PDB entry 5GAM | electron microscopy, 3.70 A resolution | chains U and C of the 12 polymer chains in the assembly

Chain U:
Molecule: U5 snRNA
Organism: Saccharomyces cerevisiae
Sequence (178 nucleotides; each row starts with the number of its first residue):
     1 AAGCAGCUUU ACAGAUCAAU GGCGGAGGGA GGUCAACAUC AAGAACUGUG GGCCUUUUAU
    61 UGCCUAUAGA ACUUAUAACG AACAUGGUUC UUGCCUUUUA CCAGAACCAU CCGGGUGUUG
   121 UCUCCAUAGA AACAGGUAAA GCUGUCCGUU ACUGUGGGCU UGCCAUAUUU UUUGGAAC
Unresolved in the structure: 1-3, 54-61, 145-165, 174-178

Chain C:
Name: Pre-mRNA-splicing factor SNU114
Organism: Saccharomyces cerevisiae
UniProt: P36048 (SN114_YEAST); residues 1-1008 here = UniProt positions 1-1008
Amino-acid sequence (1008 residues; each row starts with the number of its first residue):
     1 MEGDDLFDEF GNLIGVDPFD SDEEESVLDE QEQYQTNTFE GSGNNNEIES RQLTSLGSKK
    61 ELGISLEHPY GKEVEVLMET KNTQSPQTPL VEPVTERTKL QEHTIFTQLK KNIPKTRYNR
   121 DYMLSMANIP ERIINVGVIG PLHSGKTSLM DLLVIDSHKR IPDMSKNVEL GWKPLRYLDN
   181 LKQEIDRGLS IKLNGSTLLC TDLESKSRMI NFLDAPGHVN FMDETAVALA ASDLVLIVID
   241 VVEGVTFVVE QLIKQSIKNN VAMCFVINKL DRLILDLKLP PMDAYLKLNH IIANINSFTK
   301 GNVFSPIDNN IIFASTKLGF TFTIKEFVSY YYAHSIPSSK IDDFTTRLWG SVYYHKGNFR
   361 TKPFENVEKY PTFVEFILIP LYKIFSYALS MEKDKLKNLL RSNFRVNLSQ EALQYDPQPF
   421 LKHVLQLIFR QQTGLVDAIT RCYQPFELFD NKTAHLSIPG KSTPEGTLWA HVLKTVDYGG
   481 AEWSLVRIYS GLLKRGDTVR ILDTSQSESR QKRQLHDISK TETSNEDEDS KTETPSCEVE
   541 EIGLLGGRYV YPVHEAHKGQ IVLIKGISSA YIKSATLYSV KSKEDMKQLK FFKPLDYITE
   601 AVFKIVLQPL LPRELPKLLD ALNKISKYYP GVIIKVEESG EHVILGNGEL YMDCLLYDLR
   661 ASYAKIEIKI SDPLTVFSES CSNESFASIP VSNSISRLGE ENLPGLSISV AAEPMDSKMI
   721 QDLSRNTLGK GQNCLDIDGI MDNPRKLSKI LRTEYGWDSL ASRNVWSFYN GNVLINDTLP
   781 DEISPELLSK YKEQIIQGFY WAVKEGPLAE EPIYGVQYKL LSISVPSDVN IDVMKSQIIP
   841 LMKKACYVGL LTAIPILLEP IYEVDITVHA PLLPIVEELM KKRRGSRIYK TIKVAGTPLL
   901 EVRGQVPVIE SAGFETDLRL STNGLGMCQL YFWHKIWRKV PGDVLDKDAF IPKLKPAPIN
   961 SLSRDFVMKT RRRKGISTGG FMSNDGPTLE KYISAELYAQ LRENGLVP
Unresolved in the structure: 1-101, 519-529, 694-706, 726-743, 999-1008
Construct notes: conflict Ser-530 (Glu in P36048), Lys-531 (Asp in P36048), Thr-532 (Asp in P36048)
Small-molecule neighbours: GTP (guanosine-5'-triphosphate): Pro-141, Leu-142, His-143, Ser-144, Gly-145, Lys-146, Thr-147, Ser-148, Pro-174, Arg-176, Gly-188, Leu-189, Ser-190, Ala-215, Pro-216, Gly-217, His-218, Asn-268, Lys-269, Leu-270, Asp-271, Arg-272, Ser-315, Thr-316, Lys-317
Swiss-Prot annotation at these positions:
  - region: Gly-140 to Thr-147 (G1), Gly-188 to Lys-192 (G2), Asp-214 to Gly-217 (G3), Asn-268 to Asp-271 (G4), Ser-315 to Lys-317 (G5)
  - binding site (GTP): Gly-140 to Thr-147, Asp-214 to His-218, Asn-268 to Asp-271
  - modified residue: Ser-85 (Phosphoserine), Thr-88 (Phosphothreonine)
From the paper describing this entry:
  - catalytic residues: His-218 (citing earlier work)
  - mutagenesis - H218R: decreased growth
  - mutagenesis - H218A: unchanged growth

How chain U and chain C interact:
Contacting residue pairs (4):
  C46(U) with Lys-111(C), phosphate contact
  U73(U) with Asp-163(C), hydrogen bond to the sugar
  A75(U) with Lys-182(C), salt bridge to the phosphate
  A77(U) with Lys-173(C), hydrogen bond to the base
Also at the interface, not in a pair above, chain U (9 interface residues in all): G43, A45, C64, U74, A78
Also at the interface, not in a pair above, chain C (9 interface residues in all): Ile-113, Lys-115, Pro-162, Asn-180, Ile-185

Overview:
Chain U and chain C each contribute 9 residues to their interface; the contacts include 2 hydrogen bonds and 1
salt bridge. Polar contacts include A77(U)/Lys-173(C), U73(U)/Asp-163(C) and A75(U)/Lys-182(C). Ligands of
chain C: GTP. UniProt lists 17 GTP-binding residues on chain C. From the paper: the catalytic residue
His-218(C); H218R of chain C reduces growth.
Here chain U is U5 snRNA and chain C is Pre-mRNA-splicing factor SNU114, both from Saccharomyces cerevisiae.
Entry 5GAM (Foot region of the yeast spliceosomal U4/U6.U5 tri-snRNP) was determined by electron microscopy
together with 5GAN, 5GAO and 5GAP from the same study.
